Entry 9E1W (electron microscopy, 3.20 A resolution); this record covers chains D and J of the 11 polymer chains in the assembly.

Chain D:
Molecule: Histone H2B 1.1
Organism: Xenopus laevis
Reference sequence: P02281 (H2B11_XENLA); residues -3 to 122 here correspond to UniProt positions 1-126 (UniProt number = residue number + 4)
Amino-acid sequence (126 residues; numbered -3 to 122; the number before each row is that of its first residue; numbers below 1 keep their minus sign (Met-3 is residue -3)):
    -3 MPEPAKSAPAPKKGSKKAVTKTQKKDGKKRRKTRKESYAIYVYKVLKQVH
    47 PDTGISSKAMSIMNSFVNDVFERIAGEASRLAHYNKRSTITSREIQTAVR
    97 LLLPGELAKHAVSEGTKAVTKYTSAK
Disordered / not traced: -3 to 26
Differences from the reference sequence: engineered mutation Thr29 (Ser33 in P02281)
Curated features (UniProtKB/Swiss-Prot):
  - modified residue: Lys2 (N6-acetyllysine), Lys9 (N6-acetyllysine), Ser11 (Phosphoserine), Lys12 (N6-acetyllysine), Lys17 (N6-acetyllysine)
  - glycosylation: Ser109 (O-linked (GlcNAc) serine)
  - cross-link: Lys117 (Glycyl lysine isopeptide (Lys-Gly) (interchain with G-Cter in ubiquitin))

Chain J:
Molecule: 152-nt DNA strand
Organism: Homo sapiens
Sequence (152 nucleotides; row label = number of the first residue in the row; numbers below 1 keep their minus sign (DC-75 is residue -75)):
   -75 CCCTGGAGAATCCCGGTGCCGAGGCCGCTCAATTGGTCGTAGACAGCTCT
   -25 AGCACCGCTTAAACGCACGTACGCGCTGTCCCCCGCGTTTTAACCGCCAA
    25 GGGGATTACTCCCTAGTCTCCAGGCACGTGTCAGATATATACATCCTGTG
    75 CA

How chain D and chain J interact:
Residue-residue contacts (14; chain D residue first):
  Arg27(D) - DT30(J)  phosphate contact
  Arg27(D) - DT31(J)  phosphate contact
  Thr29(D) - DT30(J)  hydrogen bond to the phosphate
  Tyr39(D) - DA-54(J)  hydrogen bond to the phosphate
  Tyr39(D) - DG-53(J)  phosphate contact
  Gly50(D) - DA-54(J)  phosphate contact
  Ile51(D) - DG-55(J)  sugar contact
  Ile51(D) - DA-54(J)  phosphate contact
  Ser52(D) - DG-55(J)  phosphate contact
  Ser53(D) - DG-55(J)  hydrogen bond to the phosphate
  Arg83(D) - DA-35(J)  sugar contact
  Arg83(D) - DG-34(J)  salt bridge to the phosphate
  Ser84(D) - DA-35(J)  hydrogen bond to the phosphate
  Thr85(D) - DA-35(J)  hydrogen bond to the phosphate
Interface residues without a listed pair, chain D (12 interface residues in all): Lys28, Arg30
Interface residues without a listed pair, chain J (10 interface residues in all): DT-47, DC-46, DT-36

Overview:
Chain D and chain J form an interface of 12 and 10 residues respectively, with 5 hydrogen bonds and 1 salt
bridge. Among the polar pairs are Thr29(D)-DT30(J), Tyr39(D)-DA-54(J) and Ser53(D)-DG-55(J).
Here chain D is Histone H2B 1.1 (Xenopus laevis) and chain J is a 152-nt DNA strand (Homo sapiens). Entry 9E1W
(Snf2h bound nucleosome complex - ClassC3) was determined by electron microscopy, deposited together with
9E1L, 9E1M, 9E1N, 9E1O, 9E1P, 9E1Q and 4 further entries.
